PDB entry 6OX2 | X-ray diffraction, 2.09 A resolution | chains Y and A

[Chain Y]
Name: Actin Peptide
UniProtKB: P60709 (ACTB_HUMAN); residue numbers follow UniProt; this construct covers 66-80
Sequence (15 residues; numbered 66 to 80; the number before each row is that of its first residue):
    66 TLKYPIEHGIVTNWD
Modified positions: His73 (4-methyl-histidine; HIC)
Swiss-Prot annotation at these positions:
  - modified residue: His73 (Tele-methylhistidine)
  - natural variant: Pro70 (P70A: In BRWS1)
  - mutagenesis: Tyr69 (Y69A: Decreased interaction with SETD3), Ile71 (I71A: Decreased interaction with SETD3; I71A: Impaired methylation by SETD3), His73 (H73A: Abolished methylation by SETD3; H73K: Weak methylation by a A-256 or V-256 SETD3 mutant. High methylation by a F-256 and A-274 SETD3 mutant), Gly74 (G74A: Impaired methylation by SETD3), Trp79 (W79E: Does not affect methylation by SETD3), Asp80 (D80A: Decreased interaction with SETD3)
From the paper describing this entry:
  - post-translational modification sites: His73
  - conformationally variable residues (side-chain flip): His73

[Chain A]
Name: Histone-lysine N-methyltransferase setd3
From: Homo sapiens
Notes: EC 2.1.1.85
UniProtKB: Q86TU7 (SETD3_HUMAN); residues 0-593 here correspond to UniProt positions 1-594 (UniProt number = residue number + 1)
Sequence (599 residues; each row starts with the number of its first residue; numbers below 1 keep their minus sign (Gly-5 is residue -5)):
    -5 GPLGSMGKKSRVKTQKSGTGATATVSPKEILNLTSELLQKCSSPAPGPGK
    45 EWEEYVQIRTLVEKIRKKQKGLSVTFDGKREDYFPDLMKWASENGASVEG
    95 FEMVNFKEEGFGLRATRDIKAEELFLWVPRKLLMTVESAKNSVLGPLYSQ
   145 DRILQAMGNIALAFHLLCERASPNSFWQPYIQTLPSEYDTPLYFEEDEVR
   195 YLQSTQAIHDVFSQYKNTARQYAYFYKVIQTHPHANKLPLKDSFTYEDYR
   245 WAVSSVMTRQNQIPTEDGSRVTLALIPLWDMCNHTNGLITTGYNLEDDRC
   295 ECVALQDFRAGEQIYIFYGTRSNAEFVIHSGFFFDNNSHDRVKIKLGVSK
   345 SDRLYAMKAEVLARAGIPTSSVFALHFTEPPISAQLLAFLRVFCMTEEEL
   395 KEHLLGDSAIDRIFTLGNSEFPVSWDNEVKLWTFLEDRASLLLKTYKTTI
   445 EEDKSVLKNHDLSVRAKMAIKLRLGEKEILEKAVKSAAVNREYYRQQMEE
   495 KAPLPKYEESNLGLLESSVGDSRLPLVLRNLEEEAGVQDALNIREAISKA
   545 KATENGLVNGENSIPNGTRSENESLNQESKRAVEDAKGSSSDSTAGVKE
Not modelled in the structure: -5 to 18, 502-593
Construct notes: expression tag (-5 to -1)
Ligand contacts: S-adenosylhomocysteine (SAH): Arg74, Glu102, Glu103, Gly104, Phe105, Pro179, Thr252, Arg253, Asp274, Met275, Cys276, Asn277, His278, Tyr312, Ser324, Gly325, Phe326, Phe328
Swiss-Prot annotation at these positions:
  - binding site (S-adenosyl-L-methionine): Arg74, Glu103 to Phe105, Arg253, Asp274 to His278, Ser324 to Phe326
  - modified residue: Ser512 (Phosphoserine)
From the paper describing this entry:
  - contacts within the chain: Arg253-Asn255 (water-mediated contact), Asn255-Ala268, Asn255-Ile270 (water-mediated contact), Asn255-Asp274 (water-mediated contact)
  - binding site for S-adenosylhomocysteine: Tyr312
  - catalytic residues: Asn255, Tyr312 (proposed by the authors, not directly observed)
  - specificity-determining residues: Asn255
  - mutagenesis - N255A (4.4 h-1), N255V (1.3 h-1): decreased catalytic activity with Actin Peptide (chain Y)
  - mutagenesis - N255A, N255V: increased catalytic activity

[How chain Y and chain A interact]
Pairs across the interface (43; chain Y residue first):
  Leu67(Y) - Ile283(A)
  Leu67(Y) - Thr284(A)
  Leu67(Y) - Thr285(A)
  Leu67(Y) - Gly286(A)
  Tyr69(Y) - Pro258(A)  hydrophobic
  Tyr69(Y) - Gly286(A)
  Tyr69(Y) - Tyr287(A)  hydrogen bond (backbone-backbone)
  Tyr69(Y) - Leu289(A)
  Pro70(Y) - Thr285(A)
  Ile71(Y) - Asn255(A)
  Ile71(Y) - Ile283(A)
  Ile71(Y) - Thr285(A)  hydrogen bond (backbone-backbone)
  Ile71(Y) - Gly286(A)
  Ile71(Y) - Cys294(A)  hydrophobic
  Glu72(Y) - Asn255(A)
  Glu72(Y) - Tyr312(A)
  Glu72(Y) - Arg315(A)  salt bridge
  His73(Y) - Thr252(A)
  His73(Y) - Arg253(A)
  His73(Y) - Asn255(A)
  His73(Y) - Trp273(A)
  His73(Y) - Asp274(A)
  His73(Y) - Tyr312(A)  hydrogen bond (backbone-backbone)
  His73(Y) - Arg315(A)  hydrogen bond (backbone-side chain)
  Gly74(Y) - Gln254(A)  hydrogen bond (backbone-backbone)
  Gly74(Y) - Arg315(A)  hydrogen bond (backbone-side chain)
  Ile75(Y) - Gln254(A)  hydrogen bond (backbone-side chain)
  Ile75(Y) - Arg315(A)
  Val76(Y) - Arg315(A)
  Val76(Y) - His323(A)
  Thr77(Y) - Asn153(A)  hydrogen bond
  Thr77(Y) - Gln254(A)  hydrogen bond
  Asn78(Y) - Met151(A)
  Asn78(Y) - Asn153(A)  hydrogen bond (backbone-side chain)
  Trp79(Y) - Met151(A)
  Trp79(Y) - Asn153(A)
  Trp79(Y) - Ile154(A)  hydrophobic
  Trp79(Y) - Asn211(A)
  Trp79(Y) - Gln215(A)  hydrogen bond (backbone-side chain)
  Trp79(Y) - Val247(A)
  Trp79(Y) - Met251(A)  hydrophobic
  Asp80(Y) - Met151(A)
  Asp80(Y) - Asn211(A)  hydrogen bond
Other interface residues (no listed pair), chain A (35 interface residues in all): Arg214, Val250, Gln256, Ile257, Gly262, Leu267, Ile270, Cys276, Ile310, Gly313, Glu319
The authors on this interface:
  - pairs named by the authors: Thr252(A)-His73(Y) (backbone contact), Arg253(A)-His73(Y) (backbone contact), Asn255(A)-His73(Y) (hydrogen bond), Trp273(A)-His73(Y), Asp274(A)-His73(Y) (backbone contact), Ile310(A)-His73(Y), Tyr312(A)-His73(Y) (hydrogen bond)

[Overview]
Chain Y and chain A form an interface of 13 and 35 residues respectively, with 12 hydrogen bonds and 1 salt
bridge. Polar contacts include Glu72(Y)-Arg315(A), His73(Y)-Arg315(A) and Gly74(Y)-Arg315(A). The authors
report backbone contacts between Thr252(A) and His73(Y), Arg253(A) and His73(Y) and Asp274(A) and His73(Y);
hydrogen bonds between Asn255(A) and His73(Y) and Tyr312(A) and His73(Y); contacts between Trp273(A) and
His73(Y) and Ile310(A) and His73(Y). The paper reports catalytic residues Asn255(A) and Tyr312(A); N255A and
N255V of chain A reduce catalytic activity with Actin Peptide (chain Y).
Here chain Y is Actin Peptide and chain A is Histone-lysine N-methyltransferase setd3 (Homo sapiens). Entry
6OX2 (SETD3in Complex with an Actin Peptide with the Target Histidine Fully Methylated) was determined by
X-ray diffraction, deposited together with 6OX0, 6OX1, 6OX3, 6OX4 and 6OX5.
